Entry 4FAO (X-ray diffraction, 3.36 A resolution); this record covers chains A and C of the 6 polymer chains in the assembly.

Chain A:
Protein: Growth/differentiation factor 2
From: Homo sapiens
Reference sequence: Q9UK05 (GDF2_HUMAN); residues 1-110 here correspond to UniProt positions 320-429 (UniProt number = residue number + 319)
Amino-acid sequence (110 residues; numbered 1 to 110; the number before each row is that of its first residue):
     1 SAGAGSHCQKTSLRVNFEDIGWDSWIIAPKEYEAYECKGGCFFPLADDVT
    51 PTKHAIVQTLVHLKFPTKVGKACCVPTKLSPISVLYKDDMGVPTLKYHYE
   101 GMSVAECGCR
Disordered / not traced: 1-5
Disulfide bonds: C8-C74, C37-C107, C41-C109
UniProt features mapped onto this chain:
  - region: S83 to Y97 (Interaction with ENG)
What the authors report for this chain:
  - specificity-determining residues: S24 (by similarity / conservation)
  - specificity-determining residues: R14, K30, K53, S80

Chain C:
Protein: Serine/threonine-protein kinase receptor R3
From: Homo sapiens
Notes: fragment: Extracellular domain
Reference sequence: P37023 (ACVL1_HUMAN); numbering as in UniProt (aligned over 22-118)
Amino-acid sequence (106 residues; each row starts with the number of its first residue):
    20 GADPVKPSRGPLVTCTCESPHCKGPTCRGAWCTVVLVREEGRHPQEHRGC
    70 GNLHRELCRGRPTEFVNHYCCDSHLCNHNVSLVLEATQPPSEQPGTDGQS
   120 GDDDDK
Disordered / not traced: 20-29, 105-125
Differences from the reference sequence: expression tag (20-21, 119-125)
Disulfide bonds: C34-C51, C36-C41, C46-C69, C77-C89, C90-C95
UniProt features mapped onto this chain:
  - region: H73 to L76 (Mediates specificity for BMP ligand)
  - glycosylation: N98 (N-linked (GlcNAc...) asparagine)
  - natural variant: C34 (C34Y: In HHT2), C41 (C41G: In HHT2; C41Y: In HHT2), C46 (C46G: In HHT2), R47 (R47P: In HHT2), G48 to A49 (sequence variant, change not given here; In HHT2), G48 (G48R: In HHT2), W50 (W50C: In HHT2; W50G: In HHT2), C51 (C51Y: In HHT2), T52 (T52A: In HHT2), E59 (E59V: Found in a patient with pulmonary arterial hypertension; uncertain significance), H66 (H66P: In HHT2; H66Y: In HHT2), R67 (R67Q: In HHT2; R67W: In HHT2), 4 further natural variant entries in UniProt
  - mutagenesis: R74 to L76 (Affinity for BMP9 decreased by 200-fold)
What the authors report for this chain:
  - specificity-determining residues: H73, E75
  - disease-associated variants - H66P, H87D: decreased binding to Growth/differentiation factor 2 (chain A) (proposed by the authors, not directly observed)
  - disease-associated variants - G79R: abolished binding to Growth/differentiation factor 2 (chain A) (proposed by the authors, not directly observed)
  - disease-associated variants - R47P, G48E, G48R, A49L, A49P: decreased stability
  - disease-associated variants - W50C, W50G, T52A, R67Q, R67W, N96D: decreased stability (proposed by the authors, not directly observed)
  - contacts within the chain: W50-R74, R67-N96 (hydrogen bond), R67-H97 (hydrogen bond), R67-V99 (hydrogen bond), E65-R67 (salt bridge), T35-N96 (backbone contact), T52-N96 (hydrogen bond), G68-N96 (hydrogen bond)
  - mutagenesis - H73D (25-fold), H73G (93-fold), E75F, E75V (170-fold): decreased signaling in response to BMP9

How chain A and chain C interact:
Pairs across the interface (17):
  E18(A) - R80(C)  hydrogen bond (backbone-side chain)
  D19(A) - T82(C)
  D19(A) - F84(C)
  I20(A) - T82(C)
  G21(A) - G79(C)
  G21(A) - R80(C)  hydrogen bond (backbone-backbone)
  G21(A) - T82(C)
  W22(A) - L76(C)  hydrophobic
  D23(A) - R80(C)  salt bridge
  S24(A) - R78(C)  hydrogen bond (side chain-backbone)
  S24(A) - R80(C)
  W25(A) - E75(C)
  W25(A) - R78(C)
  K87(A) - R78(C)  hydrogen bond (backbone-side chain)
  D88(A) - R78(C)
  D89(A) - R78(C)  salt bridge
  Y99(A) - E75(C)  hydrogen bond
Also at the interface, not in a pair above, chain A (13 interface residues in all): Y86
Also at the interface, not in a pair above, chain C (8 interface residues in all): E83
Interface features reported in the paper:
  - pairs named by the authors: S24(A)-R78(C) (backbone contact), K87(A)-R78(C) (backbone contact), D88(A)-R78(C) (backbone contact), D89(A)-R78(C) (salt bridge), Y99(A)-E75(C) (hydrogen bond)
  - interface residues, chain A: E18(A), K87(A)
  - interface residues, chain C: R80(C), E83(C)
  - hot spots on chain C (mutagenesis) - E75F, E75V: abolished binding to Growth/differentiation factor 2 (chain A)
  - hot spots on chain C (mutagenesis) - H73G: decreased binding to Growth/differentiation factor 2 (chain A)
  - hot spots on chain C (mutagenesis) - H73D (25-fold), H73G (93-fold): decreased signaling with Growth/differentiation factor 2 (chain A)

Summary:
13 residues of chain A and 8 residues of chain C are in contact, with 5 hydrogen bonds and 2 salt bridges.
Polar contacts include D23(A)-R80(C), D89(A)-R78(C) and E18(A)-R80(C). The paper describes backbone contacts
between S24(A) and R78(C), K87(A) and R78(C) and D88(A) and R78(C); a salt bridge between D89(A) and R78(C); a
hydrogen bond between Y99(A) and E75(C). The paper reports that R47P, G48E and G48R of chain C, among others,
reduce stability; interface residues E18(A), K87(A) and R80(C) among others; 18 substitutions were tested in
all.
Here chain A is Growth/differentiation factor 2 and chain C is Serine/threonine-protein kinase receptor R3,
both from Homo sapiens. Entry 4FAO (Specificity and Structure of a high affinity Activin-like 1 (ALK1)
signaling complex) was determined by X-ray diffraction.
